Entry 3IXE (X-ray diffraction, 1.90 A resolution); this record covers chains A and B.

# Chain A
Name: Integrin-linked protein kinase
Source organism: Homo sapiens
Notes: EC 2.7.11.1; fragment: Ankyrin repeat domain
UniProt: Q13418 (ILK_HUMAN); residue numbers follow UniProt; this construct covers 1-174
Amino-acid sequence (179 residues; numbered -4 to 174; the number before each row is that of its first residue; numbers below 1 keep their minus sign (Gly-4 is residue -4)):
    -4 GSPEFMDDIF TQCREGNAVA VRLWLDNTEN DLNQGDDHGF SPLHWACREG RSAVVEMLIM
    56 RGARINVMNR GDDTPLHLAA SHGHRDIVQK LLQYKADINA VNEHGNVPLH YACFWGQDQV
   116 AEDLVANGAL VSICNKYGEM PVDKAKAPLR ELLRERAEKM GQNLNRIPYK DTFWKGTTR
Not modelled in the structure: 167-174
Differences from the reference sequence: expression tag (-4 to 0)
UniProt features mapped onto this chain:
  - modified residue: Met1 (N-acetylmethionine), Thr173 (Phosphothreonine)
  - mutagenesis: Asp31 (D31A: Loss of interaction with LIMS1 and loss of localization to focal adhesions), His99 (H99D: Alters interaction with LIMS1), Thr173 (T173A: Severely reduces PAK1-mediated phosphorylation and increases nuclear localization. Reduced cell proliferation and cell migration; when associated with A-246)
What the authors report for this chain:
  - mutagenesis - W110A: unchanged binding to LIM and senescent cell antigen-like-containing domain protein 2 (chain B)
  - mutagenesis - H99D: decreased localization to focal adhesion localization

# Chain B
Name: LIM and senescent cell antigen-like-containing domain protein 2
Source organism: Homo sapiens
Notes: fragment: LIM1 domain
UniProt: Q7Z4I7 (LIMS2_HUMAN); residues 6-68 here correspond to UniProt positions 11-73 (UniProt number = residue number + 5)
Amino-acid sequence (72 residues; each row starts with the number of its first residue; numbers below 1 keep their minus sign (Ser-3 is residue -3)):
    -3 SENLYFQGSA NAVCQRCQAR FSPAERIVNS NGELYHEHCF VCAQCFRPFP EGLFYEFEGR
    57 KYCEHDFQML FA
Not modelled in the structure: -3 to -2
Differences from the reference sequence: expression tag (-3 to 5)
Bound ions: Zn2+ site 1: Cys10, Cys13, His32, Cys35; Zn2+ site 2: Cys38, Cys41, Cys59, Asp62
What the authors report for this chain:
  - Zn2+ coordination: Cys10, Cys13, His32, Cys35, Cys38, Cys41, Cys59, Asp62
  - mutagenesis - R12A: unchanged binding to Integrin-linked protein kinase (chain A)
  - mutagenesis - F42A: decreased localization to focal adhesion localization

# Interface between chain A and chain B
Contacting residue pairs (42; chain A residue first):
  His33(A) - Gln64(B)
  His33(A) - Met65(B)  hydrogen bond (side chain-backbone)
  His33(A) - Leu66(B)  hydrogen bond (side chain-backbone)
  His33(A) - Phe67(B)
  His33(A) - Ala68(B)  hydrogen bond (side chain-backbone)
  Phe35(A) - Leu66(B)
  Phe35(A) - Phe67(B)  hydrophobic
  Arg43(A) - Phe53(B)
  Arg43(A) - Glu54(B)  salt bridge
  Arg43(A) - Phe67(B)
  Asn64(A) - Leu66(B)
  Arg65(A) - Gln64(B)
  Arg65(A) - Met65(B)  hydrogen bond
  Gly66(A) - Met65(B)
  Gly66(A) - Leu66(B)
  Asp68(A) - Gln40(B)  hydrogen bond
  Ser76(A) - Arg56(B)  hydrogen bond
  His77(A) - Arg56(B)
  Asn97(A) - Gln40(B)
  Glu98(A) - His61(B)  salt bridge
  Glu98(A) - Met65(B)
  His99(A) - Gln40(B)
  His99(A) - Cys41(B)
  His99(A) - Asp62(B)  salt bridge
  Asn101(A) - Gln40(B)  hydrogen bond (side chain-backbone)
  Asn101(A) - Phe42(B)
  His105(A) - Phe42(B)
  Tyr106(A) - Ala39(B)
  Tyr106(A) - Gln40(B)  hydrogen bond (side chain-backbone)
  Tyr106(A) - Phe42(B)  hydrophobic
  Phe109(A) - Arg12(B)  hydrogen bond (backbone-side chain)
  Phe109(A) - Val37(B)  hydrophobic
  Phe109(A) - Phe42(B)  hydrophobic
  Trp110(A) - Arg12(B)
  Trp110(A) - Ala39(B)  hydrophobic
  Trp110(A) - Arg56(B)
  Tyr132(A) - Arg43(B)
  Glu134(A) - Phe42(B)
  Glu134(A) - Arg43(B)  salt bridge
  Lys139(A) - Phe42(B)
  Lys141(A) - Cys13(B)  hydrogen bond (side chain-backbone)
  Lys141(A) - Ala15(B)
Other interface residues (no listed pair), chain A (23 interface residues in all): Gln112, Asn130
Other interface residues (no listed pair), chain B (21 interface residues in all): His34, Tyr58
The authors on this interface:
  - hot spots on chain A (mutagenesis) - H99D: decreased binding to LIM and senescent cell antigen-like-containing domain protein 2 (chain B)
  - interface residues, chain B: Arg43(B)
  - hot spots on chain B (mutagenesis) - F42A, D62A: decreased binding to Integrin-linked protein kinase (chain A)

# Overview
Chain A and chain B form an interface of 23 and 21 residues respectively; the contacts include 10 hydrogen
bonds and 4 salt bridges. Polar contacts include Arg43(A)-Glu54(B), Glu98(A)-His61(B) and His99(A)-Asp62(B).
From the paper: F42A and D62A of chain B reduce binding to Integrin-linked protein kinase (chain A); the
interface residue Arg43(B); 5 substitutions were tested in all.
Here chain A is Integrin-linked protein kinase and chain B is LIM and senescent cell antigen-like-containing
domain protein 2, both from Homo sapiens. Entry 3IXE (Structural basis of competition between PINCH1 and
PINCH2 for binding to the ankyrin repeat domain of ...) was determined by X-ray diffraction.
